Entry 1UY2 (X-ray diffraction, 1.70 A resolution); this record covers chain A.

Chain A:
Molecule: Endo-1,4-beta-xylanase A
Source organism: Clostridium stercorarium
Notes: fragment: carbohydrate-binding module, residues 1-139
UniProtKB: Q93AQ5 (Q93AQ5); residues 7-145 here correspond to UniProt positions 1-139 (UniProt number = residue number - 6)
Sequence (145 residues; numbered 1 to 145; the number before each row is that of its first residue):
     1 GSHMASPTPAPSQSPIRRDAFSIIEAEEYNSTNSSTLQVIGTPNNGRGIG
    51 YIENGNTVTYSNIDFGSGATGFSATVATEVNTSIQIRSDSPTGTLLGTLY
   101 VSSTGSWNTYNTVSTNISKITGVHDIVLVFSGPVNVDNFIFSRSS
Disordered / not traced: 1-13, 145
Differences from the reference sequence: conflict Asn111 (Gln105 in Q93AQ5)
Bound ions: Ca2+: Glu25, Glu27, Arg47, Asp137; Na+: Ser35, Thr98, Thr115

Summary:
The Ca2+ site is built by Glu25, Glu27, Arg47 and Asp137. Ser35, Thr98 and Thr115 form the Na+ site.
Chain A is Endo-1,4-beta-xylanase A (Clostridium stercorarium); the structure, Binding sub-site dissection of
a family 6 carbohydrate-binding module by X-ray crystallography and isothermal titration calorimetry, was
determined by X-ray diffraction (same publication as 1UY1, 1UY3 and 1UY4).
